PDB entry 5V3H | X-ray diffraction, 2.69 A resolution | chain A

[Chain A]
Name: N-lysine methyltransferase SMYD2
Organism: Homo sapiens
Notes: EC 2.1.1.-, 2.1.1.43; engineered mutation(s): N-terminal His tag with TEV cleavage site and FLAG tag
UniProt: Q9NRG4 (SMYD2_HUMAN); residue numbers follow UniProt; this construct covers 1-433
Amino-acid sequence (444 residues; each row starts with the number of its first residue; numbers below 1 keep their minus sign (Ser-10 is residue -10)):
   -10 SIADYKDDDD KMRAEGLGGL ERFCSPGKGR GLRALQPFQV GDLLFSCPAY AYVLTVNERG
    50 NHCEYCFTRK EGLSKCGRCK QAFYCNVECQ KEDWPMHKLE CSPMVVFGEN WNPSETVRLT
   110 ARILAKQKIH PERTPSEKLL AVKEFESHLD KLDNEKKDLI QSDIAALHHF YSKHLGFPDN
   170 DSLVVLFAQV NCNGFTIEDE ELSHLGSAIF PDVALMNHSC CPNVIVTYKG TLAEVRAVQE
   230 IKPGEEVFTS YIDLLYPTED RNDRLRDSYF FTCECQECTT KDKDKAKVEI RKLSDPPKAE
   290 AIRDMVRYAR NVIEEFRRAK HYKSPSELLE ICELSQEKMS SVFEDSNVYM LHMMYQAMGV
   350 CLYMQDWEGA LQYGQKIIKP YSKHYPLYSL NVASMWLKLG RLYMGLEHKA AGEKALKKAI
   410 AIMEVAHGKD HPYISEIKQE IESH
Disordered / not traced: -10 to -6, 433
Construct notes: expression tag (-10 to 0)
Bound ions: Zn2+ site 1: Cys52, Cys55, Cys74, Cys78; Zn2+ site 2: Cys65, Cys68, His86, Cys90; Zn2+ site 3: Cys209, Cys262, Cys264, Cys267
Residues lining bound ligands:
  - 8WG (N-[1-({1-[(4-chlorophenyl)methyl]-1H-pyrazol-4-yl}methyl)azetidin-3-yl]-1-cyclopropyl-1H-1,2,3-triazole-4-carboxamide), molecule 1: Glu104, Thr105, Leu108, Val179, Asn180, Gly183, Phe184, Thr185, Ser196, Tyr240, Ile241, Asp242, Tyr245, Arg253, Tyr258, His341
  - 8WG, molecule 2: Cys181, Asn182, Gly183, Phe184, Thr185, Glu187, Asp188, Glu189, Leu191, Val215, Tyr217, Ser239, Tyr240, Tyr258, Leu379, Ala382, Ser383, Leu386, Met412, His416, Tyr422
  - S-adenosylmethionine (SAM): Gly16, Lys17, Gly18, Arg19, Glu135, His137, Cys181, Asn182, Ala203, Leu204, Met205, Asn206, His207, Tyr240, Tyr258, Phe260, Thr261
Curated features (UniProtKB/Swiss-Prot):
  - zinc finger: Cys52 to Cys90 (MYND-type)
  - binding site (S-adenosyl-L-methionine): Lys17 to Arg19, His137, Asn206, His207, Tyr258 to Phe260
  - binding site (Zn(2+)): Cys52, Cys55, Cys65, Cys68, Cys74, Cys78, His86, Cys90
  - modified residue: Ser283 (Phosphoserine)
What the authors report for this chain:
  - binding site for 8WG: Thr185, Glu187

[Summary]
Ligands of chain A: S-adenosylmethionine and compound 8WG. Cys52, Cys55, Cys74 and Cys78 coordinate Zn2+ site
1. Cys65, Cys68, His86 and Cys90 coordinate Zn2+ site 2. Curated annotation (UniProt) lists 9
S-adenosyl-L-methionine-binding residues and 8 Zn2+-binding residues. The paper reports a binding site for 8WG
at Thr185 and Glu187.
Chain A is N-lysine methyltransferase SMYD2 (Homo sapiens); the structure, Crystal structure of SMYD2 with SAM
and EPZ033294, was determined by X-ray diffraction together with 5V37 from the same study.
